PDB entry 6U4W | X-ray diffraction, 1.40 A resolution | chain A

Chain A:
Protein: Synaptotagmin-1
Organism: Homo sapiens
Reference sequence: P21579 (SYT1_HUMAN); numbering as in UniProt (aligned over 272-422)
Amino-acid sequence (157 residues; numbered 266 to 422; the number before each row is that of its first residue):
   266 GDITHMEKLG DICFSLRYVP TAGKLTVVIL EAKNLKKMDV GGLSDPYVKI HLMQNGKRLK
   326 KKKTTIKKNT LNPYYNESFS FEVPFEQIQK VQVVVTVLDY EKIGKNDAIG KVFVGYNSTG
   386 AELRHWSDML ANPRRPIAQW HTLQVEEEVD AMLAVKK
Not modelled in the structure: 266-271, 421-422
Differences from the reference sequence: expression tag (266-271); engineered mutation E366 (Asp in P21579)
UniProt features mapped onto this chain:
  - binding site (Ca(2+)): D304, D310, D364, D372
  - modified residue (Phosphoserine): S343, S345
  - natural variant: M303 (M303K: In BAGOS), D304 (D304G: In BAGOS), E366 (D366E: In BAGOS; this construct carries the variant), I368 (I368T: In BAGOS), N371 (N371K: In BAGOS)
Reported in the primary citation:
  - disease-associated variants - D304G, I368T: decreased signaling

In short:
UniProt lists 4 Ca2+-binding residues. From the paper: D304G and I368T reduce signaling.
Chain A is Synaptotagmin-1 (Homo sapiens); the structure, 1.4 A structure of a pathogenic human Syt 1 C2B
(D366E), was determined by X-ray diffraction (same publication as 6TZ3, 6U41 and 6U4U).
